Entry 4DNC (X-ray diffraction, 2.05 A resolution); this record covers chains A and D.

# Chain A
Protein: Histone acetyltransferase KAT8
Organism: Homo sapiens
Notes: EC 2.3.1.48; fragment: HAT domain
Reference sequence: Q9H7Z6 (KAT8_HUMAN); residues 170-458 here = UniProt positions 170-458
Chain sequence (289 residues; row label = number of the first residue in the row):
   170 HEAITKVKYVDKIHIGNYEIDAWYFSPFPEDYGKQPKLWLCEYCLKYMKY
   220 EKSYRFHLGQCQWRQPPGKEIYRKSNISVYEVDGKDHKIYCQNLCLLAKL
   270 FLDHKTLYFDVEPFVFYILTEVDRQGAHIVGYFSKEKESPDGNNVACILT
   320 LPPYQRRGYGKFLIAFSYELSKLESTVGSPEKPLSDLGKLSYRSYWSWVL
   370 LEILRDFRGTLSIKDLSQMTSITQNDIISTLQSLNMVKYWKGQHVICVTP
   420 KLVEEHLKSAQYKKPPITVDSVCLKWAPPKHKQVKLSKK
Unresolved in the structure: 170-177, 450-458
Modified residues: Lys-274 (n(6)-acetyllysine; ALY)
Bound ions: Zn2+: Cys-210, Cys-213, His-226, Cys-230

# Chain D
Protein: Male-specific lethal 1 homolog
Organism: Homo sapiens
Notes: fragment: MOF-binding motif
Reference sequence: Q68DK7 (MSL1_HUMAN); the author numbering skips numbers that UniProt does not, so the offset changes along the chain: 473-495 = UniProt 473-495; 542-566 = UniProt 496-520
Chain sequence (48 residues; row label = number of the first residue in the row; note: 46 numbers in that range are skipped by the numbering (no residue carries them; nothing is unmodelled there)):
   473 LAVPSWRDHSVEPLRDPNPSDLL
   542 ENLDDSVFSKRHAKLELDEKRRKRW
Unresolved in the structure: 490-494, 566
Swiss-Prot annotation at these positions:
  - region: Glu-542 to Glu-560 (Interaction with KAT8 HAT domain)
  - motif: Lys-551 to Arg-565 (Bipartite nuclear localization signal)

# Chain A / chain D interface
Pairs across the interface - 63 pairs, chain A then chain D:
  His-183(A) / His-481(D)  hydrogen bond (side chain-backbone)
  Asn-186(A) / Arg-479(D)
  Asn-186(A) / Asp-480(D)
  Asn-186(A) / His-481(D)  hydrogen bond (backbone-backbone)
  Tyr-187(A) / Trp-478(D)
  Tyr-187(A) / Arg-479(D)
  Tyr-187(A) / Asp-480(D)
  Glu-188(A) / Trp-478(D)
  Glu-188(A) / Arg-479(D)  salt bridge
  Glu-188(A) / His-481(D)  salt bridge
  Ile-189(A) / Ser-477(D)
  Asp-190(A) / Pro-476(D)
  Asp-190(A) / Ser-477(D)  hydrogen bond (backbone-backbone)
  Asp-190(A) / Arg-479(D)  salt bridge
  Trp-192(A) / Pro-476(D)
  Pro-198(A) / Arg-552(D)
  Pro-198(A) / His-553(D)
  Pro-198(A) / Leu-556(D)  hydrophobic
  Glu-199(A) / Arg-552(D)  salt bridge
  Tyr-201(A) / Glu-542(D)  hydrogen bond
  Tyr-201(A) / Arg-552(D)  hydrogen bond
  Lys-215(A) / Leu-544(D)  hydrogen bond (side chain-backbone)
  Lys-215(A) / Asp-546(D)  salt bridge
  Lys-215(A) / Phe-549(D)
  Tyr-216(A) / Phe-549(D)  hydrophobic
  Tyr-216(A) / Arg-552(D)  hydrogen bond
  Tyr-216(A) / His-553(D)  hydrogen bond
  Met-217(A) / Glu-542(D)
  Met-217(A) / Leu-544(D)  hydrophobic
  Lys-218(A) / Glu-542(D)  hydrogen bond (backbone-side chain)
  Tyr-219(A) / Glu-542(D)  hydrogen bond (backbone-side chain)
  Glu-220(A) / Val-483(D)
  Ser-222(A) / Glu-542(D)  hydrogen bond
  Tyr-223(A) / Val-483(D)  hydrophobic
  Arg-224(A) / Val-483(D)
  Arg-224(A) / Glu-484(D)  hydrogen bond (side chain-backbone)
  Arg-224(A) / Pro-485(D)
  Arg-224(A) / Leu-486(D)  hydrogen bond (backbone-backbone)
  Phe-225(A) / Leu-486(D)
  Phe-225(A) / Pro-489(D)  hydrophobic
  His-226(A) / Leu-544(D)
  Leu-227(A) / Val-483(D)  hydrophobic
  Leu-227(A) / Pro-485(D)
  Gly-228(A) / Arg-487(D)
  Lys-257(A) / Glu-557(D)  salt bridge
  Ile-258(A) / Asp-546(D)
  Ile-258(A) / Phe-549(D)  hydrophobic
  Gln-261(A) / His-553(D)  hydrogen bond
  Asn-262(A) / His-553(D)
  Thr-275(A) / Glu-560(D)
  Leu-276(A) / Glu-560(D)
  Leu-276(A) / Lys-564(D)
  Tyr-277(A) / Glu-560(D)  hydrogen bond (backbone-side chain)
  Phe-278(A) / His-553(D)
  Phe-278(A) / Leu-556(D)  hydrophobic
  Phe-278(A) / Glu-557(D)
  Phe-278(A) / Glu-560(D)  hydrogen bond (backbone-side chain)
  Asp-279(A) / Glu-560(D)  hydrogen bond (backbone-side chain)
  Asp-279(A) / Lys-561(D)
  Asp-279(A) / Lys-564(D)  salt bridge
  Glu-281(A) / Glu-557(D)
  Pro-321(A) / Trp-478(D)
  Pro-322(A) / Trp-478(D)
Also at the interface, not in a pair above, chain A (41 interface residues in all): Gly-185, Ala-191, Trp-208, Lys-221, Leu-265, Pro-282
Also at the interface, not in a pair above, chain D (27 interface residues in all): Ser-482, Leu-495, Asp-545, Ser-550
Interface features reported in the paper:
  - residue pairs: Tyr-187(A)/Trp-478(D) (hydrophobic contact), Glu-188(A)/Arg-479(D) (hydrogen bond), Asp-190(A)/Ser-477(D) (hydrogen bond), Trp-192(A)/Pro-476(D), Lys-218(A)/Glu-542(D) (hydrogen bond), Tyr-219(A)/Glu-542(D) (hydrogen bond), Ser-222(A)/Glu-542(D) (hydrogen bond), Pro-321(A)/Trp-478(D) (hydrophobic contact), Pro-322(A)/Trp-478(D) (hydrophobic contact), His-481(D)/Glu-188(A)
  - interface residues, chain D: Ser-477(D), Val-483(D), Pro-485(D), Asp-546(D)

# Overview
The interface between chain A and chain D involves 41 residues on one side and 27 on the other; the contacts
include 17 hydrogen bonds and 7 salt bridges. Polar contacts include Glu-188(A)/Arg-479(D),
Glu-188(A)/His-481(D) and Asp-190(A)/Arg-479(D). The paper describes hydrophobic contacts between Tyr-187(A)
and Trp-478(D), Pro-321(A) and Trp-478(D) and Pro-322(A) and Trp-478(D); hydrogen bonds between Glu-188(A) and
Arg-479(D), Asp-190(A) and Ser-477(D) and Lys-218(A) and Glu-542(D) among others; contacts between Trp-192(A)
and Pro-476(D) and His-481(D) and Glu-188(A). From the paper: interface residues Ser-477(D), Val-483(D) and
Pro-485(D) among others.
Here chain A is Histone acetyltransferase KAT8 and chain D is Male-specific lethal 1 homolog, both from Homo
sapiens. Entry 4DNC (Crystal structure of human MOF in complex with MSL1) was determined by X-ray diffraction.
